7AQG - chains A and B of the 3 polymer chains in the assembly; structure by X-ray diffraction, 2.27 A resolution.

# Chain A
Protein: Plasminogen activator inhibitor 1
From: Homo sapiens
UniProt: P05121 (PAI1_HUMAN); residues 1-379 here correspond to UniProt positions 24-402 (UniProt number = residue number + 23)
Sequence (379 residues; each row starts with the number of its first residue):
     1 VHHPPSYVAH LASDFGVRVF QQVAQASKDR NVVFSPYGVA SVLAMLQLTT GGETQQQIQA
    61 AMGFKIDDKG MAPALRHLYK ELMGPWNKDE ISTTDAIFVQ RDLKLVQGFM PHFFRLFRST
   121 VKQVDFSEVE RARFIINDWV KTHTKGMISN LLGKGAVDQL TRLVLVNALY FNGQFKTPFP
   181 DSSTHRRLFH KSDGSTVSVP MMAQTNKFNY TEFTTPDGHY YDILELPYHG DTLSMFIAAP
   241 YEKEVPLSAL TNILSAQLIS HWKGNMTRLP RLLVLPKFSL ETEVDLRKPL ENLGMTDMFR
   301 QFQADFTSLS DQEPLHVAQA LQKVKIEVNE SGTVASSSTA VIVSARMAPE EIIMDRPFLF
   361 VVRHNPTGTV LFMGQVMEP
Not modelled in the structure: 1-3, 335-348
Differences from the reference sequence: engineered mutation Phe175 (Trp198 in P05121)
Small-molecule neighbours: tm5484 (RV2; 5-Chloro-2-[[2-[3-(furan-3-yl)anilino]-2-oxoacetyl]amino]benzoic acid): Phe98, Phe114, Arg118, Ser119, Thr120, Lys122, Gln123, Val124, Ile135, Trp139
Swiss-Prot annotation at these positions:
  - site: Arg346, Met347 (Reactive bond)
  - glycosylation (N-linked (GlcNAc...) asparagine): Asn209, Asn265, Asn329
What the authors report for this chain:
  - binding site for tm5484: Phe114, Lys122, Gln123, Trp139

# Chain B
Protein: VHH-2g-42 (Nb42)
From: Vicugna pacos
Notes: antibody fragment or engineered binder
Sequence (116 residues; row label = number of the first residue in the row):
     1 QVQLVESGGG LVQPGGRLRL SCAASGFTFR TYAMQWYRQS PGTERELVAA ISNIGGVTDY
    61 GDSVKGRFTI SRDNAKTTVY LEMNSLKPED TATYYCSAVR LPQRYWGRGT QVTVSS
Not modelled in the structure: 41, 116

# Chain A / chain B interface
Pairs across the interface (26):
  Glu212(A) - Thr31(B)
  Glu212(A) - Asn53(B)
  Glu212(A) - Arg100(B)  salt bridge
  Phe213(A) - Ser52(B)
  Phe213(A) - Asn53(B)
  Phe213(A) - Ile54(B)
  Thr214(A) - Thr31(B)  hydrogen bond (side chain-backbone)
  Thr214(A) - Ser52(B)
  Thr214(A) - Asn53(B)  hydrogen bond (backbone-side chain)
  Thr215(A) - Ala33(B)
  Pro216(A) - Gln35(B)  hydrogen bond (backbone-side chain)
  Pro216(A) - Ala50(B)
  Pro216(A) - Ile51(B)
  Pro216(A) - Ser52(B)
  Pro216(A) - Val57(B)
  Asp217(A) - Gln35(B)
  Asp217(A) - Leu101(B)
  Gly218(A) - Val99(B)
  Gly218(A) - Arg100(B)
  Gly218(A) - Leu101(B)  hydrogen bond (backbone-backbone)
  His219(A) - Leu101(B)
  Tyr220(A) - Arg100(B)
  Tyr220(A) - Leu101(B)
  Leu258(A) - Gly55(B)
  His261(A) - Gly55(B)
  Asn265(A) - Ile54(B)
Also at the interface, not in a pair above, chain A (16 interface residues in all): Thr211, Glu242, Ile253, Trp262
Also at the interface, not in a pair above, chain B (15 interface residues in all): Thr58, Asp59

# Summary
16 residues of chain A and 15 residues of chain B are in contact, with 4 hydrogen bonds and 1 salt bridge.
Polar pairs include Glu212(A)-Arg100(B), Thr214(A)-Thr31(B) and Thr214(A)-Asn53(B). Bound to chain A: tm5484.
From the paper: a binding site for tm5484 at Phe114(A), Lys122(A) and Gln123(A) among others.
Chain A is Plasminogen activator inhibitor 1 (Homo sapiens) and chain B is VHH-2g-42 (Nb42) (Vicugna pacos);
the structure, Crystal Structure of Small Molecule Inhibitor TM5484 Bound to Stabilized Active Plasminogen
Activator Inhibitor-1 (PAI-1-W175F), was determined by X-ray diffraction together with 7AQF from the same
study.
